PDB entry 9MJ6 | X-ray diffraction, 3.06 A resolution | chains E and F of the 4 polymer chains in the assembly

== Chain E ==
Molecule: 7A03 Fab heavy chain
From: Homo sapiens
Notes: antibody fragment or engineered binder
Chain sequence (221 residues; each row starts with the number of its first residue; a row labelled like 82A-82C holds insertion residues (82A, then the next letters in order)):
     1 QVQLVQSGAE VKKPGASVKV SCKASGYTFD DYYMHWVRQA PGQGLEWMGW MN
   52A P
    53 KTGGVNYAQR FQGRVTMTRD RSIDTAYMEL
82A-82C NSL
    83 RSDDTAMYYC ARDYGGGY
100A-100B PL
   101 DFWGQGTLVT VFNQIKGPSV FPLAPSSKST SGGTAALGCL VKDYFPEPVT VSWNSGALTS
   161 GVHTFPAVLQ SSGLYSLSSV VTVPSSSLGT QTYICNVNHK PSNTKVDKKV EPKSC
Not modelled in the structure: 126-133, 213-215
Disulfides: Cys22-Cys92, Cys139-Cys195

== Chain F ==
Molecule: 7A03 Fab light chain
From: Homo sapiens
Notes: antibody fragment or engineered binder
Chain sequence (205 residues; each row starts with the number of its first residue; note: 7 numbers in that range are skipped by the numbering (no residue carries them; nothing is unmodelled there)):
     1 QSALTQPAS
    11 VSGSPGQSIT ISCIGTS
    30 SDNVSWYQHH PGKAPKLMIY EVDNRPSGVS ARFSGSKSGN TASLTISGLQ AEDEADYYCS
    90 SY
    96 EVFGTGTKVT VLGQPKAAPS VTLFPPSSEE LQANKATLVC LISDFYPGAV TVAWKADSSP
   156 VKAGVETTTP SKQSNNKYAA SSYLSLTPEQ WKSHRSYSCQ VTHEGSTVEK TVAPTEC
Not modelled in the structure: 1-3, 211-212
Disulfides: Cys23-Cys88, Cys135-Cys194

== Interface between chain E and chain F ==
Residue-residue contacts - 29 pairs, chain E then chain F:
  Val37(E) - Phe98(F)  hydrophobic
  Gln39(E) - His38(F)  hydrogen bond
  Gln43(E) - Tyr87(F)
  Gly44(E) - Tyr87(F)
  Leu45(E) - Tyr87(F)
  Leu45(E) - Phe98(F)  hydrophobic
  Trp47(E) - Glu96(F)
  Trp47(E) - Phe98(F)  hydrophobic
  Tyr91(E) - His38(F)
  Tyr91(E) - Lys42(F)
  Tyr91(E) - Ala43(F)  hydrophobic
  Gly98(E) - Asn32(F)  hydrogen bond (backbone-side chain)
  Gly99(E) - Asn32(F)
  Tyr100(E) - Asn32(F)  hydrogen bond (backbone-side chain)
  Tyr100(E) - Ser34(F)  hydrogen bond (backbone-side chain)
  Tyr100(E) - Tyr36(F)  hydrogen bond (backbone-side chain)
  Tyr100(E) - Tyr91(F)
  Tyr100(E) - Glu96(F)  hydrogen bond
  Pro100A(E) - Leu46(F)
  Pro100A(E) - Tyr49(F)  hydrophobic
  Leu100B(E) - Tyr36(F)  hydrogen bond (backbone-side chain)
  Leu100B(E) - Leu46(F)
  Asp101(E) - Tyr49(F)
  Trp103(E) - Tyr36(F)
  Trp103(E) - Ala43(F)
  Trp103(E) - Pro44(F)
  Trp103(E) - Phe98(F)  hydrophobic
  Gly104(E) - Ala43(F)
  Gln105(E) - Ala43(F)
Other interface residues (no listed pair), chain E (17 interface residues in all): Glu46
Other interface residues (no listed pair), chain F (14 interface residues in all): Thr100

== In short ==
17 residues of chain E face 14 of chain F across their interface, with 7 hydrogen bonds. Polar pairs include
Gln39(E)-His38(F), Gly98(E)-Asn32(F) and Tyr100(E)-Asn32(F).
Here chain E is 7A03 Fab heavy chain and chain F is 7A03 Fab light chain, both from Homo sapiens. Entry 9MJ6
(Crystal structure of the VRC01-class antibody 7A03 derived from GT1.1 vaccination) was determined by X-ray
diffraction together with 9MIA, 9MIB, 9MIC, 9MID, 9MIF, 9MIH and 4 further entries from the same study.
